PDB entry 1K83 | X-ray diffraction, 2.80 A resolution | chains C and J of the 11 polymer chains in the assembly

Chain C:
Protein: DNA-directed RNA polymerase II 45KD polypeptide
Source organism: Saccharomyces cerevisiae
Notes: EC 2.7.7.6
UniProt: P16370 (RPB3_YEAST); residues 1-318 here = UniProt positions 1-318
Sequence (318 residues; each row starts with the number of its first residue):
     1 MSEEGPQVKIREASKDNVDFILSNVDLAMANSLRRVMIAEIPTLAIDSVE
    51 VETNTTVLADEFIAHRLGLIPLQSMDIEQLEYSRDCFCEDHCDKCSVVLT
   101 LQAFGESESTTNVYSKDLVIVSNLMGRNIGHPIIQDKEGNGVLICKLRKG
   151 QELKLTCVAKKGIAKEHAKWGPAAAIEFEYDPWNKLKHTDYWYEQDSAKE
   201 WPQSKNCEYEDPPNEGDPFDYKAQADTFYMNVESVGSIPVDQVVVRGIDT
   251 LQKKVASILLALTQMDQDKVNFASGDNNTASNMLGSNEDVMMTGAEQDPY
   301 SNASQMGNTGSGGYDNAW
Unresolved in the structure: 1-2, 269-318
Curated features (UniProtKB/Swiss-Prot):
  - binding site (Zn(2+)): Cys86, Cys88, Cys92, Cys95
  - modified residue: Ser2 (N-acetylserine)
Metal / ion sites: Zn2+: Cys86, Cys88, Cys92, Cys95

Chain J:
Protein: DNA-directed RNA polymerase II 8.3KD polypeptide
Source organism: Saccharomyces cerevisiae
Notes: EC 2.7.7.6
UniProt: P22139 (RPBX_YEAST); residues 1-70 here = UniProt positions 1-70
Sequence (70 residues; row label = number of the first residue in the row):
     1 MIVPVRCFSCGKVVGDKWESYLNLLQEDELDEGTALSRLGLKRYCCRRMI
    51 LTHVDLIEKFLRYNPLEKRD
Unresolved in the structure: 66-70
Curated features (UniProtKB/Swiss-Prot):
  - binding site (Zn(2+)): Cys7, Cys10, Cys45, Cys46
  - cross-link: Lys59 (Glycyl lysine isopeptide (Lys-Gly) (interchain with G-Cter in ubiquitin))
Metal / ion sites: Zn2+: Cys7, Cys10, Cys45, Cys46

Interface between chain C and chain J:
Residue-residue contacts (36):
  Val57(C) - Phe60(J)  hydrophobic
  Leu58(C) - Ile2(J)  hydrophobic
  Phe62(C) - Met1(J)  hydrophobic
  Arg66(C) - Ile2(J)
  Arg66(C) - Val3(J)  hydrogen bond (side chain-backbone)
  Arg66(C) - Pro4(J)
  Arg66(C) - Val5(J)
  Leu69(C) - Val5(J)  hydrophobic
  Leu69(C) - Arg6(J)  hydrogen bond (backbone-side chain)
  Pro71(C) - Arg6(J)
  Pro71(C) - Val13(J)  hydrophobic
  Thr110(C) - Leu61(J)
  Asn112(C) - Glu19(J)
  Tyr114(C) - Glu19(J)  hydrogen bond
  Gly141(C) - Asp16(J)
  Val142(C) - Val13(J)  hydrophobic
  Val142(C) - Gly15(J)
  Leu143(C) - Gly15(J)  hydrogen bond (backbone-backbone)
  Cys145(C) - Ile2(J)  hydrophobic
  Lys146(C) - Asp55(J)  salt bridge
  Lys146(C) - Ile57(J)
  Lys146(C) - Glu58(J)  salt bridge
  Lys146(C) - Leu61(J)
  Arg148(C) - Leu61(J)
  Arg148(C) - Tyr63(J)  hydrogen bond (side chain-backbone)
  Arg148(C) - Asn64(J)  hydrogen bond
  Gln151(C) - Leu61(J)
  Lys169(C) - Arg6(J)  hydrogen bond (backbone-side chain)
  Gly171(C) - Arg6(J)
  Ala174(C) - Cys10(J)
  Ala174(C) - Arg43(J)
  Ala175(C) - Arg43(J)
  Glu177(C) - Lys42(J)  salt bridge
  Glu233(C) - Arg43(J)  salt bridge
  Val235(C) - Arg6(J)
  Val235(C) - Val13(J)  hydrophobic
Interface residues without a listed pair, chain C (32 interface residues in all): Asn17, Gly68, Ile70, Asp136, Lys137, Ile144, Leu147, Ala168, Ala173
Interface residues without a listed pair, chain J (25 interface residues in all): Gly11, Lys12, Trp18, Leu39, Arg62

Overview:
32 residues of chain C and 25 residues of chain J are in contact; the contacts include 7 hydrogen bonds and 4
salt bridges. Polar contacts include Lys146(C)-Asp55(J), Lys146(C)-Glu58(J) and Glu177(C)-Lys42(J).
Here chain C is DNA-directed RNA polymerase II 45KD polypeptide and chain J is DNA-directed RNA polymerase II
8.3KD polypeptide, both from Saccharomyces cerevisiae. Entry 1K83 (Crystal Structure of Yeast RNA Polymerase
II Complexed with the Inhibitor Alpha Amanitin) was determined by X-ray diffraction.
